PDB entry 5ZWN | electron microscopy, 3.40 A resolution | chains P and a of the 20 polymer chains in the assembly

Chain P:
Molecule: U1 snRNA
From: Saccharomyces cerevisiae S288c
Sequence (568 nucleotides; numbered 1 to 568; the number before each row is that of its first residue):
     1 AUACUUACCU UAAGAUAUCA GAGGAGAUCA AGAAGUCCUA CUGAUCAAAC AUGCGCUUCC
    61 AAUAGUAGAA GGACGUUAAG CAUUUAUCAU UGAACUAUAA UUGUUCAUUG AAGUCAUUGA
   121 UGCAAACUCC UUGGUCACAC ACACAUACGG CGCGGAAGGC GUGUUUGCUG ACGUUUCCAU
   181 UCCCUUGUUU CAAUCAUUGG UUAAUCCCUU GAUUCCUUUG GGGAUUUUUG GGUUAAACUG
   241 AUUUUUGGGG CCCUUUGUUU CUUCUGCCUG GAGAAGUUUG ACACCAAAUU CAAAUUGGUG
   301 UUAGGGGAGC UGGGGCCUUU CAAAAGAGAG CUUUGUAGAG GCAUUCUUUU UGACUACUUU
   361 UCUCUAGCGU GCCAUUUUAG UUUUUGACGG CAGAUUCGAA UGAACUUAAG UUUAUGAUGA
   421 AGGUAUGGCU GUUGAGAUUA UUUGGUCGGG AUUGUAGUUU GAAGAUGUGC UCUUUUGAGC
   481 AGUCUCAACU UUGCUCGUUC CCGUUAUGGG AAAAAUUUUG GAAGGUCUUG GUAGGAACGG
   541 GUGGAUCUUA UAAUUUUUGA UUUAUUUU
Not modelled in the structure: 26-32, 98-102, 145-148, 210-227, 328-329, 363-366, 389-392, 407-408, 422-430, 448-449, 469-480, 497-512, 566-568

Chain a:
Molecule: Small nuclear ribonucleoprotein-associated protein B
From: Saccharomyces cerevisiae S288c
UniProtKB: P40018 (RSMB_YEAST); numbering as in UniProt (aligned over 1-196)
Chain sequence (196 residues; row label = number of the first residue in the row):
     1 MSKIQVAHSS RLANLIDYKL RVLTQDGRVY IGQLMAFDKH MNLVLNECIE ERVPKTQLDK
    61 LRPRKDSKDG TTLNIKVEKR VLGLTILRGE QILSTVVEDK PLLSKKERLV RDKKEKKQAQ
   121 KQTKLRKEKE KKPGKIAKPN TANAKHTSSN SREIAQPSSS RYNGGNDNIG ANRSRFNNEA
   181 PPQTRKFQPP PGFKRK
Not modelled in the structure: 1-2, 65-71, 134-196
UniProt features mapped onto this chain:
  - motif: Lys105 to Lys132 (Nuclear localization signal)

Chain P / chain a interface:
Pairs across the interface (42; chain P residue first):
  A1(P) with Pro133(a), sugar contact
  A73(P) with Lys79(a), phosphate contact
  C74(P) with Val81(a), base contact
  U121(P) with Thr56(a), sugar contact
  G122(P) with Thr56(a), sugar contact; Gln57(a), phosphate contact
  C123(P) with Gln57(a), phosphate contact; Lys60(a), phosphate contact
  A124(P) with Asn74(a), phosphate contact
  A156(P) with Lys100(a), sugar contact; Ser104(a), sugar contact; Lys106(a), phosphate contact
  A157(P) with Gln5(a), sugar contact; Ser104(a), phosphate contact; Lys105(a), phosphate contact
  G158(P) with Gln5(a), sugar contact; Val6(a), phosphate contact; Ala7(a), phosphate contact; His8(a), phosphate contact; Lys105(a), phosphate contact
  G159(P) with Ala7(a), phosphate contact; His8(a), phosphate contact
  A171(P) with Gln120(a), phosphate contact
  U278(P) with Lys117(a), base contact
  U279(P) with Glu128(a), sugar contact
  G280(P) with Lys121(a), base contact
  U299(P) with Gln122(a), phosphate contact
  U301(P) with Lys114(a), phosphate contact; Gln118(a), phosphate contact
  U302(P) with Lys114(a), phosphate contact; Gln118(a), base contact; Lys121(a), base contact
  U556(P) with His40(a), base contact; Asn42(a), base contact; Arg88(a), base contact; Gly89(a), base contact; Glu90(a), base contact
  U557(P) with His40(a), base contact; Met41(a), base contact; Glu90(a), phosphate contact
  U561(P) with Gln25(a), base contact; Asp26(a), base contact
Other interface residues (no listed pair), chain P (24 interface residues in all): C172, G297, U555
Other interface residues (no listed pair), chain a (38 interface residues in all): Ser9, Lys39, Ile49, Lys76, Gln91, Thr123, Leu125, Lys129

Summary:
Chain P and chain a form an interface of 24 and 38 residues respectively.
Chain P is U1 snRNA and chain a is Small nuclear ribonucleoprotein-associated protein B, both from
Saccharomyces cerevisiae S288c; the structure, Cryo-EM structure of the yeast pre-B complex at an average
resolution of 3.3 angstrom (Part II ..., was determined by electron microscopy (same publication as 5ZWM and
5ZWO).
